Entry 6F7X (X-ray diffraction, 2.42 A resolution); this record covers chains A and C of the 3 polymer chains in the assembly.

== Chain A (and C) ==
Protein: Fucose-binding lectin protein
From: Ralstonia solanacearum
Notes: engineered mutation(s): S88A; chain C of this document is another copy of the same molecule, construct and numbering; everything in this record applies to it too
UniProt: A0A0S4TLR1 (A0A0S4TLR1_RALSL); residues 1-90 here correspond to UniProt positions 2-91 (UniProt number = residue number + 1)
Amino-acid sequence (90 residues; each row starts with the number of its first residue):
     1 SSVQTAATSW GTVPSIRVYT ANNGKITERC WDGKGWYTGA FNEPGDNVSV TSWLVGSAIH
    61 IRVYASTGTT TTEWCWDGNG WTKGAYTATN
Modified residues: S1 (N,N-dimethyl-L-serine; SNM); K25, K34, K83 (N-dimethyl-lysine; MLY)
Small-molecule neighbours:
  - methyl alpha-L-fucopyranoside (MFU), molecule 1: W10, R17, Y19, E28, C30, Y37, G39, A40, F41, I59, I61, W76, W81
  - methyl alpha-L-fucopyranoside (MFU), molecule 2: P14, I16, W31, W36
  - methyl alpha-L-fucopyranoside (MFU), molecule 3: W53, R62, E73, C75, G84, A85, Y86
  - QQ7 (cucurbit[7]uril): D32, K34, G35, Y37
What the authors report for this chain:
  - binding site for QQ7: D32, G33, K34, G35, Y37
  - contacts within the chain: D32-Y37 (hydrogen bond)
  - conformationally variable residues (loop rearrangement, order/disorder transition): W31 to Y37

== How chain A and chain C interact ==
Pairs across the interface (39; chain A residue first):
  D46(A) with S1(C); S2(C)
  N47(A) with S2(C); V3(C); Q4(C); T5(C), hydrogen bond (side chain-backbone)
  S49(A) with T5(C), hydrogen bond; A6(C); A7(C)
  V50(A) with A7(C)
  T51(A) with T8(C); S9(C), hydrogen bond
  S52(A) with S9(C), hydrogen bond (backbone-side chain)
  W53(A) with S9(C); G11(C); P14(C), hydrophobic
  L54(A) with T12(C)
  Y64(A) with T5(C); A7(C), hydrophobic; I16(C); V18(C); W36(C)
  S66(A) with S2(C); V3(C); T5(C)
  G68(A) with S2(C); V3(C), hydrogen bond (backbone-backbone)
  T71(A) with V3(C); T5(C)
  E73(A) with W36(C)
  A85(A) with W36(C)
  Y86(A) with V18(C); T20(C); R29(C); W36(C)
  T87(A) with R29(C), hydrogen bond (backbone-side chain)
  N90(A) with V3(C); T20(C); N22(C), hydrogen bond (backbone-side chain)
Interface residues without a listed pair, chain A (22 interface residues in all): V55, R62, T67, T69, A88

== Summary ==
Chain A and chain C form an interface of 22 and 18 residues respectively, with 7 hydrogen bonds. Polar pairs
include N47(A)-T5(C), S49(A)-T5(C) and T51(A)-S9(C). Chain A binds 3 copies of methyl alpha-L-fucopyranoside
and compound QQ7. From the paper: a binding site for QQ7 at D32(A), G33(A) and K34(A) among others;
conformational variability at W31(A).
Both chains are Fucose-binding lectin protein (Ralstonia solanacearum). Entry 6F7X (Crystal structure of
dimethylated RSL - cucurbit[7]uril complex, F432 form) was determined by X-ray diffraction together with 6F7W
and 6F7Y from the same study.
